PDB entry 1GGB | X-ray diffraction, 2.80 A resolution | chains L and H

# Chain L
Protein: IGG2A-kappa 50.1 fab (light chain)
Source organism: Mus musculus
Notes: antibody fragment or engineered binder
Sequence (215 residues; numbered 1 to 211 plus 4 insertion-coded residues; the number before each row is that of its first residue; a row labelled like 27A-27D holds insertion residues (27A, then the next letters in order)):
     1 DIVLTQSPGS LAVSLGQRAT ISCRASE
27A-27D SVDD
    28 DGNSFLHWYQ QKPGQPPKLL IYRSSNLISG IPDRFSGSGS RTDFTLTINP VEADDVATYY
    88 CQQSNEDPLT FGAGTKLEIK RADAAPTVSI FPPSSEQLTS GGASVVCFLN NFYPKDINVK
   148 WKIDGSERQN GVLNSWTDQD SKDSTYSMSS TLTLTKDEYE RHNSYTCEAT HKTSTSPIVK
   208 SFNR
Sequence notes: conflict Leu4 (Met in AJ131289), Ser7 (Thr in AJ131289), Gly9 (Ala in AJ131289), Ser27A (Asn28 in AJ131289), Asp27C (Arg31 in AJ131289), Asp28 (Tyr32 in AJ131289), Leu33 (Met37 in AJ131289), Pro40 (Ala44 in AJ131289), Ser51 (Ala55 in AJ131289), Ile55 (Glu59 in AJ131289), Asp60 (Ala64 in AJ131289), Tyr87 (Phe91 in AJ131289), Gln90 (Arg94 in AJ131289), Asp94 (Val98 in AJ131289), Leu96 (Trp100 in AJ131289), Ala100 (Gly104 in AJ131289)
Cystine bridges: Cys23-Cys88, Cys134-Cys194

# Chain H
Protein: IGG2A-kappa 50.1 fab (heavy chain)
Source organism: Mus musculus
UniProtKB: P01865 (GCAM_MOUSE); the construct has insertions or renumbered stretches relative to UniProt, so the offset changes along the chain: 114-130 = UniProt 1-17; 133-154 = UniProt 18-39; 162-169 = UniProt 42-49; 171-180 = UniProt 50-59; 5 more segments
Sequence (215 residues; row label = number of the first residue in the row; note: 18 numbers in that range are skipped by the numbering (no residue carries them; nothing is unmodelled there); a row labelled like 35A-35B holds insertion residues (35A, then the next letters in order)):
     1 QVQLQESGPG ILQPSQTLSL TCSFSGFSLS TYGMG
35A-35B VS
    36 WIRQPSGKGL EWLAHIFWDG DKRYNPSLKS RLKISKDTSN NQVFLKI
82A-82C TSV
    83 DTADTATYYC VQEGY
   101 IYWGQGTSVT VSSAKTTAPS VYPLAPVCGD
   133 TTGSSVTLGC LVKGYFPEPV TL
   156 TW
   162 NSGSLSSG
   171 VHTFPAVLQS
   183 DLYTLSSSVT VTSS
   198 TWP
   202 SQSIT
   208 CNVAHPASST KVDKKI
   226 EPR
Cystine bridges: Cys22-Cys92, Cys142-Cys208

# How chain L and chain H interact
Contacting residue pairs - 60 pairs, chain L then chain H:
  His34(L) with Tyr97(H)
  Tyr36(L) with Tyr97(H), hydrogen bond (side chain-backbone); Trp103(H), hydrogen bond
  Gln38(L) with Gln39(H), hydrogen bond
  Pro43(L) with Tyr91(H); Gln105(H)
  Pro44(L) with Leu45(H), hydrophobic; Tyr91(H)
  Leu46(L) with Tyr97(H); Ile101(H)
  Arg50(L) with Tyr97(H)
  Tyr87(L) with Gln39(H); Gly44(H); Leu45(H), hydrophobic
  Gln89(L) with Gly96(H), hydrogen bond (side chain-backbone); Tyr97(H)
  Ser91(L) with Tyr97(H)
  Asp94(L) with Arg58(H), salt bridge
  Pro95(L) with Trp47(H), hydrophobic; Pro61(H)
  Leu96(L) with Trp47(H); Gly96(H)
  Phe98(L) with Leu45(H), hydrophobic; Trp103(H), hydrophobic
  Thr114(L) with Thr134(H)
  Ser116(L) with Thr139(H)
  Phe118(L) with Leu124(H); Ala125(H); Thr139(H)
  Pro119(L) with Arg228(H), hydrogen bond (backbone-side chain)
  Pro120(L) with Arg228(H), hydrogen bond (backbone-side chain)
  Ser121(L) with Tyr122(H); Pro123(H)
  Glu123(L) with Tyr122(H); Pro123(H); Lys221(H), salt bridge
  Gln124(L) with Tyr122(H)
  Phe135(L) with Leu124(H), hydrophobic; Phe174(H), hydrophobic; Ser188(H); Ser189(H); Ser190(H)
  Asn137(L) with His172(H); Phe174(H); Ser190(H), hydrogen bond
  Asn138(L) with His172(H)
  Leu160(L) with Val177(H), hydrophobic; Gln179(H)
  Asn161(L) with Val177(H)
  Ser162(L) with Phe174(H); Pro175(H), hydrogen bond (side chain-backbone)
  Trp163(L) with Pro175(H)
  Thr164(L) with Thr173(H); Phe174(H)
  Ser174(L) with His172(H), hydrogen bond; Phe174(H)
  Met175(L) with Phe174(H)
  Ser176(L) with Phe174(H); Ser188(H), hydrogen bond
  Thr180(L) with Gln179(H)
Also at the interface, not in a pair above, chain L (39 interface residues in all): Phe32, Tyr49, Ser127, Ser131, Val133
Also at the interface, not in a pair above, chain H (40 interface residues in all): Ile37, Lys43, Val121, Pro126, Val127, Leu140, Gly141, Leu143, Lys145, Leu178, Thr186

# In short
Chain L and chain H form an interface of 39 and 40 residues respectively, with 10 hydrogen bonds and 2 salt
bridges. Among the polar pairs are Asp94(L)-Arg58(H), Glu123(L)-Lys221(H) and Tyr36(L)-Tyr97(H).
Here chain L is IGG2A-kappa 50.1 fab (light chain) and chain H is IGG2A-kappa 50.1 fab (heavy chain), both
from Mus musculus. Entry 1GGB (Major antigen-induced domain rearrangements in an antibody) was determined by
X-ray diffraction (same publication as 1GGC).
